5Y2W - chain A; structure by X-ray diffraction, 2.20 A resolution.

[Chain A]
Protein: Rubisco operon transcriptional regulator
From: Synechocystis sp. (strain PCC 6803 / Kazusa)
Reference sequence: P73862 (P73862_SYNY3); residue numbers follow UniProt; this construct covers 91-316
Amino-acid sequence (234 residues; each row starts with the number of its first residue):
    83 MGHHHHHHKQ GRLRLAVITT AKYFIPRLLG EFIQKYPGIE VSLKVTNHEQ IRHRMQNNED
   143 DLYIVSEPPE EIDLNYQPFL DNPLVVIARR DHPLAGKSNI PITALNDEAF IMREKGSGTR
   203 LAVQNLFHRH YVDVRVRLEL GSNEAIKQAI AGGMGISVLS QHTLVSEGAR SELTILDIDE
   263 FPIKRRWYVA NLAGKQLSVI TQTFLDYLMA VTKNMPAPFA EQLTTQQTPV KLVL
Unresolved in the structure: 83-91, 300-316
Construct notes: expression tag (83-90)
Small-molecule neighbours: 2-phosphoglycolic acid (PGA): Ile100, Thr101, Thr102, Thr128, Asn129, His130, Ser148, Asn164, Leu166, Arg195, Gly198, Ser199, Gly200, Thr201, Ser242, Arg267, Trp269
Reported in the primary citation:
  - binding site for 2-phosphoglycolic acid: Thr101, Thr102, His130, Asn164, Arg195, Thr201, Arg267
  - conformationally variable residues: Asn164, Arg267

[Overview]
Ligands of chain A: 2-phosphoglycolic acid. From the paper: a binding site for 2-phosphoglycolic acid at
Thr101, Thr102 and His130 among others; conformational variability at Asn164 and Arg267.
Chain A is Rubisco operon transcriptional regulator (Synechocystis sp. (strain PCC 6803 / Kazusa)); the
structure, Structure of Synechocystis PCC6803 CcmR regulatory domain in complex with 2-PG, was determined by
X-ray diffraction (same publication as 5Y2V).
